PDB entry 2BFG | X-ray diffraction, 2.40 A resolution | chains A and B of the 4 polymer chains in the assembly

# Chain A (and B)
Name: Beta-xylosidase
Organism: Bacillus stearothermophilus
Notes: EC 3.2.1.37; chain B of this document is another copy of the same molecule, construct and numbering; everything in this record applies to it too
UniProtKB: Q9ZFM2 (XYNB_GEOSE); aligned to UniProt positions 1-503 over residues 1-503 (the alignment contains insertions or deletions, so no single offset holds)
Sequence (503 residues; each row starts with the number of its first residue):
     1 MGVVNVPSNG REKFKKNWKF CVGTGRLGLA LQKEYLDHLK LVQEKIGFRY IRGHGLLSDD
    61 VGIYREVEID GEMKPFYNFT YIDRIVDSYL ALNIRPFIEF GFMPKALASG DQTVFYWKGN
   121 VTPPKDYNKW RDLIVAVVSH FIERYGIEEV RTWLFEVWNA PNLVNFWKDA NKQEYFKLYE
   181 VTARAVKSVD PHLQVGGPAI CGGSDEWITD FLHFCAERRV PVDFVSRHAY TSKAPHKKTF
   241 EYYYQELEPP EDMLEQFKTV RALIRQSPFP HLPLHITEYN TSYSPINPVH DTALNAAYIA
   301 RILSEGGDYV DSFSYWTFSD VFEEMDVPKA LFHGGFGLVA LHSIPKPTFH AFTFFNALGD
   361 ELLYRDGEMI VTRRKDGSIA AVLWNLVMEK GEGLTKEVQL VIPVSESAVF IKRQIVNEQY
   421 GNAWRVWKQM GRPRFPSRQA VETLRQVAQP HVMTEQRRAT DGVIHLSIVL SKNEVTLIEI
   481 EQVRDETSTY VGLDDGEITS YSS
Disordered / not traced: 1, 503
Sequence notes: conflict Glu406 (Phe408 in Q9ZFM2), Arg445 (Pro447 in Q9ZFM2), Val447 (Ser448 in Q9ZFM2); insertion (446)
Ligand contacts: 2,5-dinitrophenol / beta-D-xylopyranose / alpha-D-xylopyranose: His54, Phe115, Asn159, Leu163, Phe166, Cys201, His228, Tyr230, Glu278, Tyr283, Ser284, Pro285, Trp316, Phe322, Glu324, Phe336

# Interface between chain A and chain B
Pairs across the interface (4; chain A residue first):
  Ile69(A) - Val491(B)  hydrophobic
  Glu143(A) - Arg484(B)
  Arg484(A) - Glu143(B)
  Val491(A) - Ile69(B)  hydrophobic

# Overview
The chain A/chain B interface involves 4 residues from each chain. Bound to chain A: 2,5-dinitrophenol /
beta-D-xylopyranose / alpha-D-xylopyranose.
Chain A and chain B are both Beta-xylosidase (Bacillus stearothermophilus); the structure, crystal structure
of beta-xylosidase (fam GH39) in complex with dinitrophenyl-beta-xyloside and covalently bound xyloside, was
determined by X-ray diffraction together with 2BS9 from the same study.
